3GPJ - chains K and W of the 28 polymer chains in the assembly; structure by X-ray diffraction, 2.70 A resolution.

Chain K:
Name: Proteasome component PRE2
Organism: Saccharomyces cerevisiae
Notes: EC 3.4.25.1; fragment: sequence database residues 76-287
UniProtKB: P30656 (PSB5_YEAST); the construct lacks a stretch of the UniProt sequence and is renumbered around it, so the offset changes along the chain: 1-105 = UniProt 76-180; 106-181 = UniProt 183-258; 183-211 = UniProt 259-287
Amino-acid sequence (212 residues; numbered 1 to 211 plus 2 insertion-coded residues; 1 number in that range is skipped by the numbering (no residue carries it; nothing is unmodelled there); the number before each row is that of its first residue; a row labelled like 10A-10B holds insertion residues (10A, then the next letters in order)):
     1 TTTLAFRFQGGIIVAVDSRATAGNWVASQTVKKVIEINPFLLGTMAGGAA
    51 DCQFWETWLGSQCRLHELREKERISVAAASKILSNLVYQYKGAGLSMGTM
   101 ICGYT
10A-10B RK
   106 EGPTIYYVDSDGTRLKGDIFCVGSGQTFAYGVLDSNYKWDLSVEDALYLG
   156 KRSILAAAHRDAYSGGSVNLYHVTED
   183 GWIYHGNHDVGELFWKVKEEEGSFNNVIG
Covalently attached groups: Syringolin B (SY2) linked to Thr1
Small-molecule neighbours: Syringolin B (SY2; N-{[(1S)-2-methyl-1-{[(5S,8S)-5-(1-methylethyl)-2,7-dioxo-1,6-diazacyclododec-3-en-8-yl]carbamoyl}propyl]carbamoyl}-L-valine): Arg19, Ala20, Thr21, Ala27, Val31, Lys33, Met45, Ala46, Gly47, Gly48, Ala49, Gly128, Ser129
From the paper describing this entry:
  - binding site for Syringolin B: Thr1
  - catalytic residues: Thr1 (citing earlier work)

Chain W:
Name: Proteasome component PUP3
Organism: Saccharomyces cerevisiae
Notes: EC 3.4.25.1; fragment: sequence database residues 2-205
UniProtKB: P25451 (PSB3_YEAST); the construct lacks a stretch of the UniProt sequence and is renumbered around it, so the offset changes along the chain: -8 to -1 = UniProt 2-9; 1-36 = UniProt 10-45; 38-105 = UniProt 46-113; 106-122 = UniProt 117-133; 2 more segments
Amino-acid sequence (204 residues; row label = number of the first residue in the row; note: 3 numbers in that range are skipped by the numbering (no residue carries them; nothing is unmodelled there); a row labelled like 10A-10C holds insertion residues (10A, then the next letters in order); numbers below 1 keep their minus sign (Ser-8 is residue -8)):
    -8 SDPSSING
     1 GIVVAMTGKDCVAIACDLRLGSQSLGVSNKFEKIFH
    38 YGHVFLGITGLATDVTTLNEMFRYKTNLYKLKEERAIEPETFTQLVSSSL
    88 YERRFGPYFVGPVVAGIN
10A-10C SKS
   106 GKPFIAGFDLIGCIDEA
   12A K
   123 DFIVSGTASDQLFGMCESLYEPNLEPEDLFETISQALLNAADRDALSGWG
   173 AVVYIIK
   181 KDEVVKRYLKMRQD
Small-molecule neighbours: Syringolin B (SY2; N-{[(1S)-2-methyl-1-{[(5S,8S)-5-(1-methylethyl)-2,7-dioxo-1,6-diazacyclododec-3-en-8-yl]carbamoyl}propyl]carbamoyl}-L-valine): Arg91, Asp114, Leu115, Ile116, Cys118

Chain K / chain W interface:
Contacting residue pairs - 44 pairs, chain K then chain W:
  Arg19(K) with Asp194(W), salt bridge
  Asn24(K) with Asp166(W); Ala167(W), hydrogen bond (backbone-backbone); Leu168(W)
  Trp25(K) with Gln133(W); Arg165(W)
  Val26(K) with Asp164(W); Arg165(W), hydrogen bond (backbone-side chain); Ala167(W)
  Ala27(K) with Arg165(W), hydrogen bond (backbone-side chain)
  Gln29(K) with Asp164(W); Arg192(W)
  Phe133(K) with Leu25(W), hydrophobic
  Ala163(K) with Asp194(W)
  His164(K) with Trp171(W), hydrogen bond (backbone-side chain); Gln193(W), hydrogen bond (side chain-backbone)
  Arg165(K) with Ser24(W); Leu25(W); Gly26(W), hydrogen bond (side chain-backbone); Val27(W); Trp171(W)
  Asp166(K) with Ser24(W); Asp194(W)
  Ala167(K) with Arg19(W); Ser24(W), hydrogen bond (backbone-backbone); Ala167(W)
  Tyr168(K) with Ser24(W); Ala167(W), hydrophobic
  Ser169(K) with Asp194(W)
  Gly170(K) with Asp194(W)
  Gly171(K) with Arg192(W), hydrogen bond (backbone-side chain); Asp194(W), hydrogen bond (backbone-side chain)
  Asp191(K) with Arg192(W), salt bridge
  Val192(K) with Asp194(W)
  Gly193(K) with Arg192(W)
  Phe196(K) with Gln193(W)
  Trp197(K) with Lys190(W); Met191(W); Gln193(W)
  Asn208(K) with Asn29(W), hydrogen bond; Lys30(W), hydrogen bond (backbone-side chain)
  Val209(K) with Asn29(W), hydrogen bond (backbone-side chain); Gln193(W)
  Ile210(K) with Lys30(W)
Other interface residues (no listed pair), chain K (25 interface residues in all): Ser28
Other interface residues (no listed pair), chain W (20 interface residues in all): Ser-4

In short:
The interface between chain K and chain W involves 25 residues on one side and 20 on the other; the contacts
include 12 hydrogen bonds and 2 salt bridges. Among the polar pairs are Arg19(K)-Asp194(W),
Asp191(K)-Arg192(W) and Val26(K)-Arg165(W). The paper reports the catalytic residue Thr1(K); a binding site
for Syringolin B at Thr1(K).
Here chain K is Proteasome component PRE2 and chain W is Proteasome component PUP3, both from Saccharomyces
cerevisiae. Entry 3GPJ (Crystal structure of the yeast 20S proteasome in complex with syringolin B) was
determined by X-ray diffraction.
